PDB entry 6IUR | X-ray diffraction, 3.33 A resolution | chains A and C of the 4 polymer chains in the assembly

Chain A:
Molecule: PP2A scaffolding subunit
From: Homo sapiens
UniProt: P30153 (2AAA_HUMAN); residues 8-589 here = UniProt positions 8-589
Sequence (587 residues; row label = number of the first residue in the row):
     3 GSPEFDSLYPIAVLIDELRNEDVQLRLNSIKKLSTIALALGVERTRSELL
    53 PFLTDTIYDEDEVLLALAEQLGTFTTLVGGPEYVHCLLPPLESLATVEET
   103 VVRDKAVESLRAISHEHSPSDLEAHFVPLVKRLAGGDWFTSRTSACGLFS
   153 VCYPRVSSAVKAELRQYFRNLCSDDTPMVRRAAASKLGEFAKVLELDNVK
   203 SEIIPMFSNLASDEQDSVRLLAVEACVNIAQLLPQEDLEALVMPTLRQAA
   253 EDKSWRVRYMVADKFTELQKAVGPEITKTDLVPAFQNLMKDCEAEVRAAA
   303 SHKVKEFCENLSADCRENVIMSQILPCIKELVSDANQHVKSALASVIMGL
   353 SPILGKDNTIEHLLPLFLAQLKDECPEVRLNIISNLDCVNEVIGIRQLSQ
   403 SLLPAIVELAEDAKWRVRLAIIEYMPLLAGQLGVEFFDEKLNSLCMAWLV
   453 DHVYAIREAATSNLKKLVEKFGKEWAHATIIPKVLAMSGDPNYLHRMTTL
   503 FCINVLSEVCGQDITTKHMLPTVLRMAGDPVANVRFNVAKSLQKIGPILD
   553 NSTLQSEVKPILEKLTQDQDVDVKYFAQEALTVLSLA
Disordered / not traced: 3-7, 589
Sequence notes: expression tag (3-7)
Swiss-Prot annotation at these positions:
  - modified residue: Lys-280 (N6-acetyllysine)
  - natural variant: Val-132 (V132L: In HJS2), Pro-179 (P179L: In HJS2), Met-180 (M180T: In HJS2; M180V: In HJS2), Arg-182 (R182W: In HJS2), Arg-258 (R258H: In HJS2), Val-470 (V470A: In HJS2; uncertain significance), Arg-498 (R498L: In HJS2)

Chain C:
Molecule: Striatin-3
From: Homo sapiens
UniProt: Q13033 (STRN3_HUMAN); residue numbers follow UniProt; this construct covers 86-131
Sequence (50 residues; each row starts with the number of its first residue):
    82 STMDWEVERAELQARIAFLQGERKGQENLKKDLVRRIKMLEYALKQERAK
Disordered / not traced: 82-83, 131
Sequence notes: expression tag (82-85)
Small-molecule neighbours: propane (TME): Lys-119, Glu-122, Lys-126

Interface between chain A and chain C:
Contacting residue pairs (8):
  Lys-34(A) with Ile-118(C); Glu-122(C), salt bridge
  Thr-37(A) with Glu-122(C), hydrogen bond
  Leu-40(A) with Glu-122(C); Leu-125(C), hydrophobic; Lys-126(C); Arg-129(C), hydrogen bond (backbone-side chain)
  Gly-43(A) with Arg-129(C)
Interface residues without a listed pair, chain A (7 interface residues in all): Ser-36, Ala-41, Leu-42
Interface residues without a listed pair, chain C (6 interface residues in all): Lys-119

Overview:
The interface between chain A and chain C involves 7 residues on one side and 6 on the other, with 2 hydrogen
bonds and 1 salt bridge. Polar contacts include Lys-34(A)/Glu-122(C), Thr-37(A)/Glu-122(C) and
Leu-40(A)/Arg-129(C). Ligands of chain C: propane.
Here chain A is PP2A scaffolding subunit and chain C is Striatin-3, both from Homo sapiens. Entry 6IUR (A
phosphatase complex STRN3-PP2Aa) was determined by X-ray diffraction.
